3D6Q - chain A; structure by X-ray diffraction, 1.60 A resolution.

[Chain A]
Protein: Ribonuclease pancreatic
Organism: Bos taurus
Notes: EC 3.1.27.5
UniProtKB: P61823 (RNAS1_BOVIN); residues 1-124 here correspond to UniProt positions 27-150 (UniProt number = residue number + 26)
Sequence (124 residues; numbered 1 to 124; the number before each row is that of its first residue):
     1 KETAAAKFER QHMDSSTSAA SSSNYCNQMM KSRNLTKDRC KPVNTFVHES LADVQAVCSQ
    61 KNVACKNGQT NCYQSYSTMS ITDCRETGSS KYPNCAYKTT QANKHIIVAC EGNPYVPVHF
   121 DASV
Disulfides: Cys-26/Cys-84, Cys-40/Cys-95, Cys-58/Cys-110, Cys-65/Cys-72
Small-molecule neighbours:
  - citrate anion (FLC), molecule 1: Lys-7, Gln-11, Lys-41, Val-118, His-119
  - citrate anion (FLC), molecule 2: Lys-7, Arg-10, Gln-11, Asn-34, Leu-35, Asp-38, Arg-39, Lys-41
  - U3S (1-(5-deoxy-5-piperidin-1-yl-alpha-L-arabinofuranosyl)pyrimidine-2,4(1H,3H)-dione): Gln-11, His-12, Lys-41, Val-43, Asn-44, Thr-45, Lys-66, Asp-83, His-119, Phe-120, Asp-121, Ala-122, Ser-123
UniProt features mapped onto this chain:
  - active site: His-12 (Proton acceptor), His-119 (Proton donor)
  - binding site (substrate): Lys-7, Arg-10, Lys-41 to Thr-45, Lys-66, Arg-85
  - glycosylation: Lys-1 (N-linked (Glc) (glycation) lysine), Lys-7 (N-linked (Glc) (glycation) lysine), Asn-34 (N-linked (GlcNAc...) asparagine), Lys-37 (N-linked (Glc) (glycation) lysine), Lys-41 (N-linked (Glc) (glycation) lysine)

[Overview]
Ligands of chain A: citrate anion and compound U3S. From UniProt: active-site residues His-12 and His-119 and
9 substrate-binding residues.
Chain A is Ribonuclease pancreatic (Bos taurus); the structure, The RNase A- 5'-Deoxy-5'-N-piperidinouridine
complex, was determined by X-ray diffraction, deposited together with 3D6O, 3D6P, 3D7B, 3D8Y and 3D8Z.
